8J78 - chains I and J of the 12 polymer chains in the assembly; structure by electron microscopy, 3.88 A resolution.

# Chain I
Molecule: Methylcrotonoyl-CoA carboxylase subunit alpha, mitochondrial
From: Homo sapiens
Notes: EC 6.4.1.4
UniProt: Q96RQ3 (MCCA_HUMAN); residue numbers follow UniProt; this construct covers 1-725
Sequence (725 residues; row label = number of the first residue in the row):
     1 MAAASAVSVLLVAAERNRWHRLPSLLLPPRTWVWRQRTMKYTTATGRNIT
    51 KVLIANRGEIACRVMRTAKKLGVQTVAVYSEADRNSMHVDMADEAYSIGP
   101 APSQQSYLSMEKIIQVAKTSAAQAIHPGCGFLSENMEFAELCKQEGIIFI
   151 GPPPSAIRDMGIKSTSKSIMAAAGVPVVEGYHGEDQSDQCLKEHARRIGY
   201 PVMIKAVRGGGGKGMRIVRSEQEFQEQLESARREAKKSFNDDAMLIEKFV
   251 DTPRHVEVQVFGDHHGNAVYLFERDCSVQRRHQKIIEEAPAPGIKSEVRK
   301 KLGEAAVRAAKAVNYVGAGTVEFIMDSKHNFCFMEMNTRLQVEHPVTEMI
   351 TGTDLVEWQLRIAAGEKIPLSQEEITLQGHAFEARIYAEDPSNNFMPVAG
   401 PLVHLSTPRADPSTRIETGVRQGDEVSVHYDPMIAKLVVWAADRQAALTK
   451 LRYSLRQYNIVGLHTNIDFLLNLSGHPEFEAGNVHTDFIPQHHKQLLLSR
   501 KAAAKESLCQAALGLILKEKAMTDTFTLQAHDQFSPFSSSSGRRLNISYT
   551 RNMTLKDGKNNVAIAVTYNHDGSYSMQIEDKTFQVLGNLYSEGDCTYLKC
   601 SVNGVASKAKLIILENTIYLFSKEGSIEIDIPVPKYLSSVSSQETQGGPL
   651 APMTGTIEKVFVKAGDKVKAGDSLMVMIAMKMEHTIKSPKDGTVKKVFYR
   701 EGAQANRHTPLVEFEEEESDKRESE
Unresolved in the structure: 1-45, 205-215, 234-243, 718-725

# Chain J
Molecule: Methylcrotonoyl-CoA carboxylase beta chain, mitochondrial
From: Homo sapiens
Notes: EC 6.4.1.4
UniProt: Q9HCC0 (MCCB_HUMAN); numbering as in UniProt (aligned over 1-563)
Sequence (563 residues; row label = number of the first residue in the row):
     1 MWAVLRLALRPCARASPAGPRAYHGDSVASLGTQPDLGSALYQENYKQMK
    51 ALVNQLHERVEHIKLGGGEKARALHISRGKLLPRERIDNLIDPGSPFLEL
   101 SQFAGYQLYDNEEVPGGGIITGIGRVSGVECMIIANDATVKGGAYYPVTV
   151 KKQLRAQEIAMQNRLPCIYLVDSGGAYLPRQADVFPDRDHFGRTFYNQAI
   201 MSSKNIAQIAVVMGSCTAGGAYVPAMADENIIVRKQGTIFLAGPPLVKAA
   251 TGEEVSAEDLGGADLHCRKSGVSDHWALDDHHALHLTRKVVRNLNYQKKL
   301 DVTIEPSEEPLFPADELYGIVGANLKRSFDVREVIARIVDGSRFTEFKAF
   351 YGDTLVTGFARIFGYPVGIVGNNGVLFSESAKKGTHFVQLCCQRNIPLLF
   401 LQNITGFMVGREYEAEGIAKDGAKMVAAVACAQVPKITLIIGGSYGAGNY
   451 GMCGRAYSPRFLYIWPNARISVMGGEQAANVLATITKDQRAREGKQFSSA
   501 DEAALKEPIIKKFEEEGNPYYSSARVWDDGIIDPADTRLVLGLSFSAALN
   551 APIEKTDFGIFRM
Unresolved in the structure: 1-22, 240-257
Curated features (UniProtKB/Swiss-Prot):
  - region: Arg343 to Asn372 (Acyl-CoA binding)
  - modified residue: Lys70 (N6-acetyllysine), Lys141 (N6-succinyllysine), Lys495 (N6-acetyllysine), Lys511 (N6-acetyllysine)
Small-molecule neighbours: BTI (5-(hexahydro-2-oxo-1H-thieno[3,4-d]imidazol-6-yl)pentanal): Thr405, Gly406, Phe407, Val409, Glu476, Gln477, Asn480
Reported in the primary citation:
  - catalytic residues: Phe407, Ala447 (proposed by the authors, not directly observed)

# Chain I / chain J interface
Pairs across the interface (12; chain I residue first):
  Met522(I) - Tyr23(J)  hydrophobic
  Phe526(I) - Tyr23(J)
  Phe526(I) - His24(J)
  Leu637(I) - Val28(J)
  Leu637(I) - Ala29(J)
  Met680(I) - Met408(J)  hydrophobic
  Lys681(I) - Asn480(J)
  Met682(I) - Lys326(J)
  Met682(I) - Thr405(J)
  Glu683(I) - Lys326(J)
  Glu683(I) - Ser328(J)
  Arg707(I) - Asp353(J)  salt bridge
Other interface residues (no listed pair), chain I (14 interface residues in all): Glu519, Thr523, Thr645, Gln646, Met653, His684
Other interface residues (no listed pair), chain J (18 interface residues in all): Gly25, Ser27, Leu325, Phe350, Thr354, Phe377, Val409, Glu476

# In short
14 residues of chain I face 18 of chain J across their interface, with 1 salt bridge. Its one salt-bridged
contact is Arg707(I)-Asp353(J). Chain J binds compound BTI. From the paper: catalytic residues Phe407(J) and
Ala447(J).
Chain I is Methylcrotonoyl-CoA carboxylase subunit alpha, mitochondrial and chain J is Methylcrotonoyl-CoA
carboxylase beta chain, mitochondrial, both from Homo sapiens; the structure, Human 3-methylcrotonyl-CoA
carboxylase in BCCP-H2 state, was determined by electron microscopy (same publication as 7YBU, 8J4Z, 8J7D,
8JAK, 8JAW, 8JXL and 3 further entries).
